4WNG - chains A and B; structure by X-ray diffraction, 2.11 A resolution.

Chain A:
Protein: G-protein-signaling modulator 2
Source organism: Homo sapiens
Notes: fragment: N-terminal TPR domain
Reference sequence: P81274 (GPSM2_HUMAN); residues 13-414 here correspond to UniProt positions 20-421 (UniProt number = residue number + 7)
Amino-acid sequence (407 residues; each row starts with the number of its first residue):
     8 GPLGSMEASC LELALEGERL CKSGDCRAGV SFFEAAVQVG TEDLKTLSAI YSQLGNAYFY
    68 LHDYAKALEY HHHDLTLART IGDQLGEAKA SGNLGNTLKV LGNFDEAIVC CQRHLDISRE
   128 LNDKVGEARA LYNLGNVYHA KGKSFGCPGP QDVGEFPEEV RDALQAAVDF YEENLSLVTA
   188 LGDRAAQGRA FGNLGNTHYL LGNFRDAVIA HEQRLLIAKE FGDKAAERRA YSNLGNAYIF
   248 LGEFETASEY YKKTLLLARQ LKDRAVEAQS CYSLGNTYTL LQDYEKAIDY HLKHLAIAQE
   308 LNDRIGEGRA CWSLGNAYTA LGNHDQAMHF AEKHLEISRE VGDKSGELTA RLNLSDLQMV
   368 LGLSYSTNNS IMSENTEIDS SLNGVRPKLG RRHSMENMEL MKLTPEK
Disordered / not traced: 8-10, 154-160, 348-414
Differences from the reference sequence: expression tag (8-12)
Curated features (UniProtKB/Swiss-Prot):
  - modified residue (Phosphoserine): S125, S345, S401

Chain B:
Protein: FERM and PDZ domain-containing protein 4
Source organism: Homo sapiens
Notes: fragment: frmpd4-l
Reference sequence: Q14CM0 (FRPD4_HUMAN); numbering as in UniProt (aligned over 978-1025)
Amino-acid sequence (60 residues; numbered 974 to 1033; the number before each row is that of its first residue):
   974 GPGSDLPPKV VPSKQLLHSD HMEMEPETME TKSVTDYFSK LHMGSVAYSC TSEFHHHHHH
Disordered / not traced: 974-993, 1012-1033
Differences from the reference sequence: expression tag (974-977, 1026-1033)
Curated features (UniProtKB/Swiss-Prot):
  - mutagenesis: L990 (L990A: Nearly abolishes interaction with GPSM2; when associated with 1010-A-A-1011), Y1010 to F1011 (Nearly abolishes interaction with GPSM2; when associated with A-990)
Reported in the primary citation:
  - mutagenesis - L990A/Y1010A/F1011A: decreased binding to G-protein-signaling modulator 2 (chain A)

How chain A and chain B interact:
Pairs across the interface - 60 pairs, chain A then chain B:
  L18(A) - V1007(B)  hydrophobic
  L18(A) - F1011(B)  hydrophobic
  A21(A) - V1007(B)  hydrophobic
  L22(A) - T1008(B)
  E25(A) - S1006(B)  hydrogen bond
  E25(A) - V1007(B)  hydrogen bond (side chain-backbone)
  T53(A) - V1007(B)
  S55(A) - K1005(B)
  A56(A) - K1005(B)
  A56(A) - S1006(B)
  S59(A) - K1005(B)
  Q60(A) - K1005(B)  hydrogen bond (side chain-backbone)
  Q60(A) - S1006(B)
  N63(A) - M1002(B)
  N63(A) - E1003(B)  hydrogen bond (side chain-backbone)
  F66(A) - E1000(B)
  F66(A) - M1002(B)  hydrophobic
  Y67(A) - M1002(B)
  H78(A) - M1002(B)
  D81(A) - K1005(B)  salt bridge
  G93(A) - K1005(B)  hydrogen bond (backbone-side chain)
  K96(A) - E1003(B)
  K96(A) - T1004(B)  hydrogen bond (side chain-backbone)
  K96(A) - K1005(B)
  N100(A) - M1002(B)
  N100(A) - E1003(B)  hydrogen bond (side chain-backbone)
  N103(A) - T1001(B)  hydrogen bond (side chain-backbone)
  N103(A) - M1002(B)
  T104(A) - M1002(B)
  K106(A) - E1000(B)  salt bridge
  V107(A) - E1000(B)
  H121(A) - E1003(B)
  R136(A) - T1001(B)
  R136(A) - M1002(B)  hydrogen bond (side chain-backbone)
  R136(A) - E1003(B)  salt bridge
  Y139(A) - E998(B)
  Y139(A) - P999(B)  hydrogen bond (side chain-backbone)
  N140(A) - T1001(B)
  H146(A) - M997(B)
  K150(A) - M997(B)
  R196(A) - E998(B)
  R196(A) - T1001(B)
  G199(A) - E998(B)
  N200(A) - M997(B)
  N200(A) - E998(B)  hydrogen bond (side chain-backbone)
  N203(A) - M995(B)
  N203(A) - E996(B)  hydrogen bond (side chain-backbone)
  N203(A) - M997(B)  hydrogen bond
  Y206(A) - M995(B)  hydrophobic
  L207(A) - M995(B)  hydrophobic
  H218(A) - M995(B)
  R221(A) - E998(B)  salt bridge
  R235(A) - E996(B)  salt bridge
  R236(A) - M997(B)
  R236(A) - E998(B)  salt bridge
  S239(A) - E996(B)
  N240(A) - M995(B)
  N240(A) - E996(B)  hydrogen bond (side chain-backbone)
  N243(A) - H994(B)
  N243(A) - M995(B)  hydrogen bond
Also at the interface, not in a pair above, chain A (43 interface residues in all): I57, A97, G195

In short:
The interface between chain A and chain B involves 43 residues on one side and 16 on the other, with 15
hydrogen bonds and 6 salt bridges. Polar contacts include D81(A)-K1005(B), K106(A)-E1000(B) and
R136(A)-E1003(B). The paper reports that L990A/Y1010A/F1011A of chain B reduce binding to G-protein-signaling
modulator 2 (chain A).
Here chain A is G-protein-signaling modulator 2 and chain B is FERM and PDZ domain-containing protein 4, both
from Homo sapiens. Entry 4WNG (Crystal structure of the TPR domain of LGN in complex with Frmpd4/Preso1 at 2.1
Angstrom resolution) was determined by X-ray diffraction together with 4WND, 4WNE and 4WNF from the same
study.
